PDB entry 7KJ2 | electron microscopy, 3.60 A resolution | chains B and D of the 4 polymer chains in the assembly

Chain B:
Name: Spike glycoprotein
From: Severe acute respiratory syndrome coronavirus 2
UniProt: P0DTC2 (SPIKE_SARS2); residues 14-1208 here = UniProt positions 14-1208
Sequence (1234 residues; each row starts with the number of its first residue):
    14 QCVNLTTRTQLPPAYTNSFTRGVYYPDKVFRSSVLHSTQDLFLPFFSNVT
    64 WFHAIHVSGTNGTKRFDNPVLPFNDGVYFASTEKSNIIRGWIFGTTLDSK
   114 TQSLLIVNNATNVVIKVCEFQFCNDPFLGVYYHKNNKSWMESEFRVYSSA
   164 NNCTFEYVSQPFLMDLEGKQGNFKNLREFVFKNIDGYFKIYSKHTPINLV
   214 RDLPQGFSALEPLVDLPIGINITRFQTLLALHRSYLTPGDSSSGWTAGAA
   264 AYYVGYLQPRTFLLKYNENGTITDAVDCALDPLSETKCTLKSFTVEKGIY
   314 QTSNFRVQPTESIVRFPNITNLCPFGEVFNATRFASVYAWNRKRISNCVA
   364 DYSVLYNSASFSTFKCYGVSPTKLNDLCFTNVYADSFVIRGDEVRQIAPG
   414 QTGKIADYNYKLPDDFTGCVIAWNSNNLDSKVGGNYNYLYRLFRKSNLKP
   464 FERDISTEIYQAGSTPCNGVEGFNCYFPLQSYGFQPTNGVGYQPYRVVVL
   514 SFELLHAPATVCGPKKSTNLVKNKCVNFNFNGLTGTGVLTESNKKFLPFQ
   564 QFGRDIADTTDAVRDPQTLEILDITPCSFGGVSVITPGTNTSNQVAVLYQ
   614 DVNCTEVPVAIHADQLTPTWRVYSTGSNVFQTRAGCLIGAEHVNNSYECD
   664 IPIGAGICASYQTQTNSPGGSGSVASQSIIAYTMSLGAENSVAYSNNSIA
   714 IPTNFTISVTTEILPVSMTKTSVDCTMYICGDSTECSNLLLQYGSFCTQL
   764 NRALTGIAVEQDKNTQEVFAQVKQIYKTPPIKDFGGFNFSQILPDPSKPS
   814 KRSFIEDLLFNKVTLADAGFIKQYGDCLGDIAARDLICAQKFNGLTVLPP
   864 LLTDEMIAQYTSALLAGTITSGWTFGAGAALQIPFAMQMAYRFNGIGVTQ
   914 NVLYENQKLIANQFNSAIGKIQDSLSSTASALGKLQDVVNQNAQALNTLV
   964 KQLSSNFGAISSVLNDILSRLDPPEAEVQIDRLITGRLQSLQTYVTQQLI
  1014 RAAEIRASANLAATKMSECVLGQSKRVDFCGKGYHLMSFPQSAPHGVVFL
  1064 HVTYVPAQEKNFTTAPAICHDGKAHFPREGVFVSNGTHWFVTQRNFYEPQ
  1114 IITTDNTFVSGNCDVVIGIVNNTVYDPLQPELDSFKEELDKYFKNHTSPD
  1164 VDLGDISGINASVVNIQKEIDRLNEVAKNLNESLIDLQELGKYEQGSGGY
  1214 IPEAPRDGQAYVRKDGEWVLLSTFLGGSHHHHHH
Unresolved in the structure: 14-26, 67-80, 141-163, 173-185, 197-199, 212-214, 243-262, 516-521, 621-640, 677-688, 828-853, 1148-1247
Cystine bridges: Cys131-Cys166, Cys291-Cys301, Cys336-Cys361, Cys379-Cys432, Cys391-Cys525, Cys480-Cys488, Cys538-Cys590, Cys617-Cys649, Cys662-Cys671, Cys738-Cys760, Cys743-Cys749, Cys1032-Cys1043, Cys1082-Cys1126
Covalent attachments: N-acetylglucosamine (NAG) linked to Asn122, Asn165, Asn234, Asn282, Asn331, Asn343, Asn603, Asn717, Asn801, Asn1074, Asn1134
Sequence notes: conflict Gly682 (Arg in P0DTC2), Gly683 (Arg in P0DTC2), Ser684 (Ala in P0DTC2), Gly685 (Arg in P0DTC2); engineered mutation Pro986 (Lys in P0DTC2), Pro987 (Val in P0DTC2); expression tag (1209-1247)
Ligand contacts:
  - N-acetylglucosamine (NAG; 2-acetamido-2-deoxy-beta-D-glucopyranose), molecule 1: His655, Val656, Asn657
  - N-acetylglucosamine (NAG), molecule 2: Asn709, Asn710, Ile1130, Gly1131
Swiss-Prot annotation at these positions:
  - region: Asn280 to Cys301 (Putative superantigen), Arg403 to Asp405 (Integrin-binding motif), Asn448 to Phe456 (Immunodominant HLA epitope recognized by the CD8+), Ser816 to Tyr837 (Fusion peptide 1), Lys835 to Phe855 (Fusion peptide 2), Asp1163 to Glu1202 (Heptad repeat 2)
  - site: Arg815, Ser816 (Cleavage)
  - glycosylation: Asn17 (N-linked (GlcNAc...) (complex) asparagine), Asn61 (N-linked (GlcNAc...) (hybrid) asparagine), Asn74 (N-linked (GlcNAc...) (complex) asparagine), Asn122 (N-linked (GlcNAc...) (hybrid) asparagine), Asn149 (N-linked (GlcNAc...) (complex) asparagine), Asn165 (N-linked (GlcNAc...) (complex) asparagine), Asn234 (N-linked (GlcNAc...) (high mannose) asparagine), Asn282 (N-linked (GlcNAc...) (complex) asparagine), Thr323 (O-linked (GalNAc) threonine), Ser325 (O-linked (HexNAc...) serine), Asn331 (N-linked (GlcNAc...) (complex) asparagine), Asn343 (N-linked (GlcNAc...) (complex) asparagine), Asn603 (N-linked (GlcNAc...) (hybrid) asparagine), Asn616 (N-linked (GlcNAc...) (complex) asparagine), Asn657 (N-linked (GlcNAc...) (complex) asparagine), Thr676 (O-linked (GlcNAc...) threonine), Thr678 (O-linked (GlcNAc...) threonine), Asn709 (N-linked (GlcNAc...) (high mannose) asparagine), Asn717 (N-linked (GlcNAc...) (hybrid) asparagine), Asn801 (N-linked (GlcNAc...) (hybrid) asparagine) and 6 more in UniProt
  - natural variant: Leu18 (L18F: In strain: Beta/B.1.351, Gamma/P.1 and 1 more), Thr19 (T19I: In strain: Omicron/BQ.1.1, Omicron/XBB.1.5 and 1 more; T19R: In strain: Delta/B.1.617.2, Omicron/BA.2 and 4 more), Thr20 (T20N: In strain: Gamma/P.1), Leu24 to Ala27 (sequence variant, change not given here; In strain: Omicron/BA.2, Omicron/BA.2.12.1 and 6 more), Pro26 (P26S: In strain: Gamma/P.1), Gln52 (Q52H: In strain: Omicron/EG.5.1), Ala67 (A67V: In strain: Eta/B.1.525, Omicron/BA.1), His69 to Val70 (deletion: In strain: Alpha/B.1.1.7, Eta/B.1.525 and 5 more), Gly75 (G75V: In strain: Lambda/C.37), Thr76 (T76I: In strain: Lambda/C.37), Asp80 (D80A: In strain: Beta/B.1.351), Val83 (V83A: In strain: Omicron/XBB.1.5, Omicron/EG.5.1), 80 further natural variant entries in UniProt
  - mutagenesis: His69 to Val70 (Increased incorporation of cleaved spike into virions), Asn121 (N121Q: Partial loss of biliverdin affinity), Arg190 (R190K: Partial loss of biliverdin affinity), Asn234 (N234Q: Increased resistance to neutralizing antibodies), Asn331 (N331Q: Reduced viral infectivity), Asn343 (N343Q: Reduced viral infectivity), Leu452 (L452R: Increased resistance to neutralizing antibodies. Decreases HLA binding to NF9 epitope. Increased binding affinity to human ACE2), Tyr453 (Y453F: Decreased HLA binding to NF9 epitope. Increased binding affinity to human ACE2), Ala475 (A475V: Increased resistance to neutralizing antibodies), Val483 (V483A: Increased resistance to neutralizing antibodies), Glu484 (E484D: Increased replication in human TMEM106B overexpressing cells), Phe490 (F490L: Increased resistance to neutralizing antibodies and human covalescent sera neutralization), 9 further mutagenesis entries in UniProt

Chain D:
Name: Angiotensin-converting enzyme 2
From: Homo sapiens
Notes: EC 3.4.17.23, 3.4.17.-
UniProt: Q9BYF1 (ACE2_HUMAN); numbering as in UniProt (aligned over 11-615)
Sequence (615 residues; numbered 11 to 625; the number before each row is that of its first residue):
    11 LVAVTAAQSTIEEQAKTFLDKFNHEAEDLFYQSSLASWNYNTNITEENVQ
    61 NMNNAGDKWSAFLKEQSTLAQMYPLQEIQNLTVKLQLQALQQNGSSVLSE
   111 DKSKRLNTILNTMSTIYSTGKVCNPDNPQECLLLEPGLNEIMANSLDYNE
   161 RLWAWESWRSEVGKQLRPLYEEYVVLKNEMARANHYEDYGDYWRGDYEVN
   211 GVDGYDYSRGQLIEDVEHTFEEIKPLYEHLHAYVRAKLMNAYPSYISPIG
   261 CLPAHLLGDMWGRFWTNLYSLTVPFGQKPNIDVTDAMVDQAWDAQRIFKE
   311 AEKFFVSVGLPNMTQGFWENSMLTDPGNVQKAVCHPTAWDLGKGDFRILM
   361 CTKVTMDDFLTAHHEMGHIQYDMAYAAQPFLLRNGANEGFHEAVGEIMSL
   411 SAATPKHLKSIGLLSPDFQEDNETEINFLLKQALTIVGTLPFTYMLEKWR
   461 WMVFKGEIPKDQWMKKWWEMKREIVGVVEPVPHDETYCDPASLFHVSNDY
   511 SFIRYYTRTLYQFQFQEALCQAAKHEGPLHKCDISNSTEAGQKLFNMLRL
   561 GKSEPWTLALENVVGAKNMNVRPLLNYFEPLFTWLKDQNKNSFVGWSTDW
   611 SPYADSGGSHHHHHH
Unresolved in the structure: 11-20, 614-625
Cystine bridges: Cys133-Cys141, Cys344-Cys361, Cys530-Cys542
Covalent attachments: N-acetylglucosamine (NAG) linked to Asn90, Asn103, Asn432, Asn546
Sequence notes: expression tag (616-625)
Swiss-Prot annotation at these positions:
  - region (Interaction with SARS-CoV spike glycoprotein): Asp30 to Tyr41, Met82 to Pro84, Lys353 to Arg357
  - active site: Glu375 (Proton acceptor), His505 (Proton donor)
  - binding site (chloride): Arg169, Trp477, Lys481
  - binding site (substrate): Arg273, His345, Pro346, Tyr515
  - binding site (Zn(2+)): His374, His378, Glu402
  - glycosylation (N-linked (GlcNAc...) asparagine): Asn53, Asn90, Asn103, Asn322, Asn432, Asn546
  - mutagenesis: Ser19 (S19P: Increases slightly the interaction with RBD domain of SARS-CoV-2 spike protein), Gln24 to Lys26 (Slightly inhibits interaction with SARS-CoV spike glycoprotein), Gln24 (Q24T: Increases slightly the interaction with RBD domain of SARS-CoV-2 spike protein), Ala25 (A25V: Increases slightly the interaction with RBD domain of SARS-CoV-2 spike protein), Thr27 (T27Y: Increases slightly the interaction with RBD domain of SARS-CoV-2 spike protein. In sACE2.v2.2; increases interaction with RBD domain of SARS-CoV-2 spike protein ...), Leu29 (L29F: Increases slightly the interaction with RBD domain of SARS-CoV-2 spike protein), Lys31 (K31D: Abolishes interaction with SARS-CoV spike glycoprotein; K31Y: Increases slightly the interaction with RBD domain of SARS-CoV-2 spike protein), Asn33 (N33D: Increases slightly the interaction with RBD domain of SARS-CoV-2 spike protein), His34 (H34A: Increases slightly the interaction with RBD domain of SARS-CoV-2 spike protein), Glu37 (E37A: No effect on interaction with SARS-CoV spike glycoprotein), Asp38 (D38A: No effect on interaction with SARS-CoV spike glycoprotein), Leu39 (L39R: Increases slightly the interaction with RBD domain of SARS-CoV-2 spike protein), 48 further mutagenesis entries in UniProt
Reported in the primary citation:
  - mutagenesis - K353W: decreased stability

Chain B / chain D interface:
Pairs across the interface - 37 pairs, chain B then chain D:
  Lys417(B) with Asp30(D), salt bridge; His34(D), hydrogen bond
  Tyr449(B) with Asp38(D), hydrogen bond; Gln42(D)
  Leu455(B) with His34(D)
  Phe456(B) with Thr27(D); Lys31(D)
  Tyr473(B) with Thr27(D)
  Ala475(B) with Gln24(D), hydrogen bond (backbone-side chain)
  Gly476(B) with Gln24(D)
  Gly485(B) with Leu79(D)
  Phe486(B) with Met82(D), hydrophobic; Tyr83(D)
  Asn487(B) with Gln24(D), hydrogen bond; Tyr83(D), hydrogen bond
  Tyr489(B) with Gln24(D); Thr27(D), hydrogen bond; Phe28(D), hydrogen bond (side chain-backbone); Lys31(D); Tyr83(D)
  Gln493(B) with Lys31(D); His34(D); Glu35(D)
  Gly496(B) with Asp38(D); Lys353(D), hydrogen bond (backbone-side chain)
  Gln498(B) with Tyr41(D)
  Thr500(B) with Tyr41(D), hydrogen bond; Asn330(D); Asp355(D)
  Asn501(B) with Lys353(D)
  Gly502(B) with Lys353(D), hydrogen bond (backbone-backbone); Gly354(D)
  Val503(B) with Gln325(D)
  Tyr505(B) with Glu37(D); Lys353(D); Gly354(D); Arg393(D)
Interface residues without a listed pair, chain B (21 interface residues in all): Arg403, Ser477
Interface residues without a listed pair, chain D (21 interface residues in all): Ala386
Interface features reported in the paper:
  - hot spots on chain D (mutagenesis) - T27W, T27Y, H34W: increased binding to Spike glycoprotein (chain B)
  - hot spots on chain D (mutagenesis) - K353Y (25-fold): decreased binding to Spike glycoprotein (chain B)

In short:
The chain B/chain D interface involves 21 residues from each chain; the contacts include 10 hydrogen bonds and
1 salt bridge. Polar pairs include Lys417(B)-Asp30(D), Lys417(B)-His34(D) and Tyr449(B)-Asp38(D). Bound to
chain B: N-acetylglucosamine. From the paper: T27W, T27Y and H34W of chain D increase binding to Spike
glycoprotein (chain B); K353W of chain D reduces stability.
Chain B is Spike glycoprotein (Severe acute respiratory syndrome coronavirus 2) and chain D is
Angiotensin-converting enzyme 2 (Homo sapiens); the structure, SARS-CoV-2 Spike Glycoprotein with one ACE2
Bound, was determined by electron microscopy (same publication as 7KJ3, 7KJ4 and 7KJ5).
